PDB entry 7AGX | electron microscopy, 3.60 A resolution | chains 1E and 1P of the 33 polymer chains in the assembly

# Chain 1E
Name: Surface presentation of antigens protein SpaP
Source organism: Salmonella typhimurium (strain LT2 / SGSC1412 / ATCC 700720)
UniProt: P40700 (SPAP_SALTY); numbering as in UniProt (aligned over 1-224)
Amino-acid sequence (224 residues; row label = number of the first residue in the row):
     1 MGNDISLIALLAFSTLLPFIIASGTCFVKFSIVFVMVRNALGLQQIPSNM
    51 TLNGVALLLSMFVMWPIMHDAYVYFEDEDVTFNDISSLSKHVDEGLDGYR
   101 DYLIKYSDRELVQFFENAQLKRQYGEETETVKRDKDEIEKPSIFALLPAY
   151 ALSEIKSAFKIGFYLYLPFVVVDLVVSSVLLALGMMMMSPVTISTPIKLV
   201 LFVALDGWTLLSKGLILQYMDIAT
Disordered / not traced: 1, 76-81, 126-139, 221-224

# Chain 1P
Name: Protein PrgJ
Source organism: Salmonella typhimurium (strain LT2 / SGSC1412 / ATCC 700720)
UniProt: P41785 (PRGJ_SALTY); residues 1-101 here = UniProt positions 1-101
Amino-acid sequence (101 residues; each row starts with the number of its first residue):
     1 MSIATIVPENAVIGQAVNIRSMETDIVSLDDRLLQAFSGSAIATAVDKQT
    51 ITNRIEDPNLVTDPKELAISQEMISDYNLYVSMVSTLTRKGVGAVETLLR
   101 S
Disordered / not traced: 1-28

# Chain 1E / chain 1P interface
Residue-residue contacts - 24 pairs, chain 1E then chain 1P:
  N3(1E) - A41(1P)  hydrogen bond (side chain-backbone)
  N3(1E) - T44(1P)
  N3(1E) - A45(1P)
  D4(1E) - K48(1P)  salt bridge
  D4(1E) - Y77(1P)  hydrogen bond
  I5(1E) - F37(1P)  hydrophobic
  I5(1E) - S40(1P)
  I5(1E) - A41(1P)
  I5(1E) - T44(1P)
  I8(1E) - V84(1P)  hydrophobic
  T15(1E) - V92(1P)
  T15(1E) - E96(1P)
  L16(1E) - V92(1P)  hydrophobic
  D84(1E) - I42(1P)
  I85(1E) - S38(1P)
  I85(1E) - G39(1P)
  I85(1E) - I42(1P)
  L88(1E) - S38(1P)
  L88(1E) - I42(1P)  hydrophobic
  S89(1E) - Q35(1P)
  S89(1E) - S38(1P)
  Q119(1E) - L29(1P)
  Q123(1E) - L29(1P)
  S142(1E) - D31(1P)  hydrogen bond
Interface residues without a listed pair, chain 1E (17 interface residues in all): A9, A12, F19, F144
Interface residues without a listed pair, chain 1P (23 interface residues in all): D30, L34, V81, T88, V95, L99, R100

# In short
Chain 1E and chain 1P form an interface of 17 and 23 residues respectively; the contacts include 3 hydrogen
bonds and 1 salt bridge. Among the polar pairs are D4(1E)-K48(1P), N3(1E)-A41(1P) and D4(1E)-Y77(1P).
Chain 1E is Surface presentation of antigens protein SpaP and chain 1P is Protein PrgJ, both from Salmonella
typhimurium (strain LT2 / SGSC1412 / ATCC 700720); the structure, Apo-state type 3 secretion system export
apparatus complex from Salmonella enterica typhimurium, was determined by electron microscopy (same
publication as 7AH9 and 7AHI).
